PDB entry 3VRO | X-ray diffraction, 1.80 A resolution | chains A and B

Chain A:
Name: Signal transduction protein CBL-C
Organism: Homo sapiens
Notes: fragment: tyrosine kinase binding domain
UniProtKB: Q9ULV8 (CBLC_HUMAN); numbering as in UniProt (aligned over 1-323)
Sequence (331 residues; numbered -7 to 323; the number before each row is that of its first residue; numbers below 1 keep their minus sign (Gly-7 is residue -7)):
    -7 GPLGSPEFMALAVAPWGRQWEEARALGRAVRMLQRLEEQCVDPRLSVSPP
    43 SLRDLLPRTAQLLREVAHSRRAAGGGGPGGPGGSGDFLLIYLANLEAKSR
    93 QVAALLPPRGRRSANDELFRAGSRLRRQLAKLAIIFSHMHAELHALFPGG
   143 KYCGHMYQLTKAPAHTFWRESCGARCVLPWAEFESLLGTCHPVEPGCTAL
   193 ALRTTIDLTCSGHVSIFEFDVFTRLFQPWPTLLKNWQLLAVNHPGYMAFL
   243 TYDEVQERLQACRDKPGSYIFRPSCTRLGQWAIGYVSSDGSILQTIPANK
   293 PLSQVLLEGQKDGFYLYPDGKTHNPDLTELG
Disordered / not traced: -7 to 12, 34-38, 65-67, 99-114, 321-323
Differences from the reference sequence: expression tag (-7 to 0)
Curated features (UniProtKB/Swiss-Prot):
  - region: Leu322, Gly323 (Linker)
  - binding site (Ca(2+)): Asp199, Thr201, Glu210
  - binding site (4-O-phospho-L-tyrosine): Arg264
Bound ions: Ca2+: Asp199, Thr201, Ser203, His205, Glu210

Chain B:
Name: Proto-oncogene tyrosine-protein kinase Src
Notes: EC 2.7.10.2; fragment: phospho-Src peptide, residues 412-424
UniProtKB: P12931 (SRC_HUMAN); numbering as in UniProt (aligned over 412-424)
Sequence (13 residues; row label = number of the first residue in the row):
   412 RLIEDNEYTARQG
Disordered / not traced: 412-416, 422-424
Modified positions: Tyr419 (o-phosphotyrosine; PTR)
Curated features (UniProtKB/Swiss-Prot):
  - modified residue: Tyr419 (Phosphotyrosine)

Chain A / chain B interface:
Residue-residue contacts (17; chain A residue first):
  Ser40(A) - Asn417(B)  hydrogen bond
  Pro41(A) - Asn417(B)  hydrogen bond (backbone-side chain)
  Tyr244(A) - Asn417(B)
  Tyr244(A) - Glu418(B)  hydrogen bond (side chain-backbone)
  Tyr244(A) - Tyr419(B)
  Arg264(A) - Tyr419(B)
  Ser266(A) - Tyr419(B)
  Cys267(A) - Tyr419(B)
  Thr268(A) - Tyr419(B)
  Arg269(A) - Tyr419(B)
  Ala274(A) - Tyr419(B)
  Gln286(A) - Glu418(B)
  Gln286(A) - Tyr419(B)
  Gln286(A) - Thr420(B)  hydrogen bond (backbone-backbone)
  Thr287(A) - Thr420(B)
  Thr287(A) - Ala421(B)
  Ile288(A) - Tyr419(B)
Also at the interface, not in a pair above, chain A (13 interface residues in all): Leu285

Summary:
Chain A and chain B form an interface of 13 and 5 residues respectively; the contacts include 4 hydrogen
bonds. Polar pairs include Ser40(A)-Asn417(B), Pro41(A)-Asn417(B) and Tyr244(A)-Glu418(B). UniProt lists 3
Ca2+-binding residues and residue binding 4-O-phospho-L-tyrosine Arg264(A) on chain A.
Here chain A is Signal transduction protein CBL-C (Homo sapiens) and chain B is Proto-oncogene
tyrosine-protein kinase Src. Entry 3VRO (Crystal structure of the tyrosine kinase binding domain of Cbl-c in
complex with phospho-Src peptide) was determined by X-ray diffraction, deposited together with 3VRN, 3VRP,
3VRQ and 3VRR.
